Entry 6RAX (electron microscopy, 3.99 A resolution); this record covers chains 4 and 7 of the 13 polymer chains in the assembly.

Chain 4:
Molecule: DNA replication licensing factor MCM4
Organism: Drosophila melanogaster
Notes: EC 3.6.4.12
UniProtKB: Q26454 (MCM4_DROME); residues 1-866 here = UniProt positions 1-866
Amino-acid sequence (866 residues; row label = number of the first residue in the row):
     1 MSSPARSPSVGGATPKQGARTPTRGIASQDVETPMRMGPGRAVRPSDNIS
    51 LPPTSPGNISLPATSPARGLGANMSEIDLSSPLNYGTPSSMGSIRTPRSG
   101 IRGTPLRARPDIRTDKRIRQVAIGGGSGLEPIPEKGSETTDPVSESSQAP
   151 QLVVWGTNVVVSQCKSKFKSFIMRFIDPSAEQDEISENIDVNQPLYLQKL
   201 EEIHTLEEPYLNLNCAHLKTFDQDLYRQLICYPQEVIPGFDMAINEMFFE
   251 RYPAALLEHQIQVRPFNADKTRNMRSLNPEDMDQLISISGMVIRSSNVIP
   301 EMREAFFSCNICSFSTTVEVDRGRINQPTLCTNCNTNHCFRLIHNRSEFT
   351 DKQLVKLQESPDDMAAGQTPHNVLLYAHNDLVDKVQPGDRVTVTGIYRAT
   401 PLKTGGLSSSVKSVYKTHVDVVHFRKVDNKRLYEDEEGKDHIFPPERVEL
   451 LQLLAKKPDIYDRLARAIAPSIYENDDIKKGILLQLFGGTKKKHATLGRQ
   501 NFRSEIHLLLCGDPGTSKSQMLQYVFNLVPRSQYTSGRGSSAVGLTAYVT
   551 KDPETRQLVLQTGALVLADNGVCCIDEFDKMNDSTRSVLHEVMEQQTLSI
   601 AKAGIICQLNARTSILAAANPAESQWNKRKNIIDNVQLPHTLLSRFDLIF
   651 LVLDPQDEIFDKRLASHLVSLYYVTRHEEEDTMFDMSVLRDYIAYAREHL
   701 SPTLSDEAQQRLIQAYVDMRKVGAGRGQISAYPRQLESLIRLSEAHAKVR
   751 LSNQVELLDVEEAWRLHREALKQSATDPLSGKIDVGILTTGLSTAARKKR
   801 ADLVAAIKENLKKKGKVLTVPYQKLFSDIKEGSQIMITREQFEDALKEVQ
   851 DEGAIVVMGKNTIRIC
Not modelled in the structure: 1-150, 777-866
Residues lining bound ligands:
  - ADP (adenosine-5'-diphosphate), molecule 1: Ile472, Asp513, Pro514, Gly515, Thr516, Ser517, Lys518, Ser519, Gln520, Glu577, Asn620
  - ADP, molecule 2: Phe502, Glu594, Arg645, Pro733, Arg734
Curated features (UniProtKB/Swiss-Prot):
  - motif: Ser644 to Asp647 (Arginine finger)
  - binding site (ATP): Gly512 to Ser519
  - modified residue: Ser55 (Phosphoserine), Ser81 (Phosphoserine), Thr87 (Phosphothreonine)
What the authors report for this chain:
  - catalytic residues: Arg645 (citing earlier work)
  - mutagenesis - R645A: unchanged catalytic activity

Chain 7:
Molecule: DNA replication licensing factor Mcm7
Organism: Drosophila melanogaster
Notes: EC 3.6.4.12
UniProtKB: Q9XYU0 (MCM7_DROME); numbering as in UniProt (aligned over 1-720)
Amino-acid sequence (720 residues; numbered 1 to 720; the number before each row is that of its first residue):
     1 MARRDYAQDRESIKTFLSEFCKCDDDGKKEFVYGSQLVKLAHREQVLITI
    51 DLDDLAEFNESLAEAVVDNCRRYTSIFSDVIAELLPSYKQQEVHAKDALD
   101 VYIEHRLMMESRTRNPMEQRDERNSFPSELMKRFEVGFKPLSTEKAHSIR
   151 EVKAQHIGKLVTVRGIVTRCTEVKPMMVVATYTCDRCGSETYQPVNSLSF
   201 TPVHDCPSDDCRVNKAGGRLYLQTRGSKFVKFQEVKMQEHSDQVPVGHIP
   251 RSMTIMCRGEVTRMAQPGDHIVVSGVFLPLMRTGFAQMIQGLLSETFLQA
   301 HRIICINKNDEISDKDAELTPEELEELAQDDFYERLATSLAPEIYGHLDV
   351 KKALLLLLVGGVDKRPDGMKIRGNINICLMGDPGVAKSQLLGYISRLAVR
   401 SQYTTGRGSSGVGLTAAVMKDPLTGEMTLEGGALVLADQGVCCIDEFDKM
   451 ADQDRTAIHEVMEQQTISIAKAGIMTTLNARVSILAAANPAFGRYNPRRT
   501 VEQNIQLPAALLSRFDLLWLIQDKPDRDNDLRLAKHITYVHSHSKQPPTR
   551 VKALDMNLMRRYINLCKRKNPTIPDELTDYIVGAYVELRREARNQKDMTF
   601 TSARNLLGILRLSTALARLRLSDSVEKDDVAEALRLLEMSKDSLNQIHEH
   651 QKGHVPNTSDRIFAIVRELAGSGKAVKISDIMDRCTTKGFKPDQVDKCID
   701 DYEELNVWQVNMGRTKITFM
Not modelled in the structure: 1-2, 111-118, 647-720
Cystine bridges: Cys187-Cys211
Residues lining bound ligands: ADP (adenosine-5'-diphosphate): Ile344, Tyr345, His347, Asp382, Pro383, Gly384, Val385, Ala386, Lys387, Ser388, Gln389, Ile537
What the authors report for this chain:
  - catalytic residues: Arg514 (citing earlier work)
  - mutagenesis - R514A: unchanged catalytic activity

Interface between chain 4 and chain 7:
Contacting residue pairs - 98 pairs, chain 4 then chain 7:
  Trp155(4) - Arg106(7)
  Trp155(4) - Met109(7)
  Trp155(4) - Glu110(7)
  Trp155(4) - Glu190(7)
  Gly156(4) - Tyr102(7)
  Gly156(4) - His105(7)
  Gly156(4) - Arg106(7)
  Gly156(4) - Arg225(7)  hydrogen bond (backbone-side chain)
  Thr157(4) - His105(7)  hydrogen bond (backbone-side chain)
  Asn158(4) - His105(7)
  Cys231(4) - Tyr102(7)
  Cys231(4) - Arg225(7)  hydrogen bond (backbone-side chain)
  Tyr232(4) - Tyr102(7)
  Tyr232(4) - His105(7)
  Tyr232(4) - Arg225(7)
  Arg275(4) - Glu172(7)  salt bridge
  Arg275(4) - Arg263(7)  hydrogen bond (backbone-side chain)
  Ser276(4) - Arg263(7)
  Leu277(4) - Val173(7)
  Leu277(4) - Arg263(7)  hydrogen bond (backbone-side chain)
  Glu280(4) - Asp97(7)
  Glu280(4) - Ala98(7)
  Asp283(4) - Tyr102(7)  hydrogen bond
  Asp283(4) - Arg225(7)  salt bridge
  Met291(4) - Thr477(7)
  Ile293(4) - Ile474(7)
  Ile293(4) - Met475(7)
  Arg324(4) - Arg219(7)
  Arg324(4) - Leu220(7)
  Arg324(4) - Tyr221(7)
  Gln358(4) - Leu429(7)
  Gln358(4) - Thr477(7)
  Ser360(4) - Asn479(7)  hydrogen bond
  Pro361(4) - Asn479(7)
  Asp362(4) - Asn479(7)
  Asp362(4) - Arg481(7)  salt bridge
  Met364(4) - Arg481(7)
  Ala366(4) - Arg400(7)  hydrogen bond (backbone-side chain)
  Ala366(4) - Asp438(7)
  Gly367(4) - Arg400(7)  hydrogen bond (backbone-side chain)
  Gly367(4) - Leu436(7)
  Gly367(4) - Asp438(7)  hydrogen bond (backbone-side chain)
  Gln368(4) - Arg400(7)  hydrogen bond
  Thr369(4) - Leu429(7)  hydrogen bond (side chain-backbone)
  Thr369(4) - Glu430(7)
  Thr369(4) - Gly431(7)
  His371(4) - Cys170(7)
  His371(4) - Glu172(7)
  Asn372(4) - Thr428(7)  hydrogen bond
  Asn372(4) - Leu429(7)
  Arg390(4) - Thr477(7)
  Thr404(4) - Leu198(7)
  Thr404(4) - Ser199(7)  hydrogen bond
  Leu407(4) - Phe285(7)  hydrophobic
  Ser409(4) - Thr201(7)
  Ser410(4) - Ser199(7)  hydrogen bond
  Ser410(4) - Phe200(7)  hydrogen bond (side chain-backbone)
  Ser410(4) - Thr201(7)
  Val411(4) - Leu198(7)
  Val411(4) - Ser199(7)  hydrogen bond (backbone-side chain)
  Val411(4) - Phe200(7)  hydrogen bond (backbone-backbone)
  Val411(4) - Thr201(7)
  Val411(4) - Pro202(7)
  Lys412(4) - Leu198(7)
  Ser413(4) - Met176(7)
  Ser413(4) - Met177(7)
  Ser413(4) - Ser197(7)
  Ser413(4) - Leu198(7)  hydrogen bond (backbone-backbone)
  Val414(4) - Phe232(7)  hydrophobic
  Tyr415(4) - Leu222(7)
  Tyr415(4) - Phe229(7)  hydrophobic
  Lys416(4) - Thr424(7)
  Lys416(4) - Glu426(7)  salt bridge
  Thr417(4) - Pro175(7)
  Gln520(4) - Met369(7)
  Arg538(4) - Thr456(7)
  Glu658(4) - Arg593(7)
  Asp661(4) - Arg589(7)
  Asp661(4) - Arg593(7)  salt bridge
  Lys662(4) - Asp579(7)  hydrogen bond (side chain-backbone)
  Lys662(4) - Tyr580(7)
  Lys662(4) - Val582(7)
  Lys662(4) - Gly583(7)
  Lys662(4) - Val586(7)
  Ala665(4) - Val582(7)
  Ala665(4) - Leu606(7)  hydrophobic
  Ser666(4) - Val582(7)
  Leu671(4) - Asp367(7)
  Tyr672(4) - Lys364(7)
  Tyr672(4) - Pro366(7)  hydrophobic
  Tyr672(4) - Ile371(7)
  Tyr672(4) - Leu610(7)  hydrophobic
  Tyr673(4) - Ile573(7)  hydrogen bond (side chain-backbone)
  Tyr673(4) - Asp575(7)
  Thr675(4) - Lys364(7)  hydrogen bond
  Thr675(4) - Arg365(7)
  Thr675(4) - Asp367(7)
  Arg676(4) - Asp367(7)
Also at the interface, not in a pair above, chain 4 (58 interface residues in all): Val153, Val154, Glu235, Pro279, Met282, Val292, Arg322, Pro370, Gln656
Also at the interface, not in a pair above, chain 7 (71 interface residues in all): Leu99, Lys231, Leu423, Val435, Gln439, Gln465, Pro574, Thr578, Tyr585, Arg590

Summary:
58 residues of chain 4 face 71 of chain 7 across their interface, with 22 hydrogen bonds and 5 salt bridges.
Among the polar pairs are Arg275(4)-Glu172(7), Asp283(4)-Arg225(7) and Asp362(4)-Arg481(7). Ligands of chain
4: ADP. Bound to chain 7: ADP. From the paper: catalytic residues Arg645(4) and Arg514(7); R645A of chain 4
leaves catalytic activity unchanged.
Chain 4 is DNA replication licensing factor MCM4 and chain 7 is DNA replication licensing factor Mcm7, both
from Drosophila melanogaster; the structure, D. melanogaster CMG-DNA, State 1B, was determined by electron
microscopy, deposited together with 6RAZ, 6RAW and 6RAY.
